PDB entry 2ONK | X-ray diffraction, 3.10 A resolution | chains C and D of the 5 polymer chains in the assembly

# Chain C (and D)
Protein: Molybdate/tungstate ABC transporter, permease protein
From: Archaeoglobus fulgidus
Notes: chain D of this document is another copy of the same molecule, construct and numbering; everything in this record applies to it too
UniProtKB: O30143 (O30143_ARCFU); residue numbers follow UniProt; this construct covers 1-261
Chain sequence (284 residues; numbered -22 to 261; the number before each row is that of its first residue; numbers below 1 keep their minus sign (Met-22 is residue -22)):
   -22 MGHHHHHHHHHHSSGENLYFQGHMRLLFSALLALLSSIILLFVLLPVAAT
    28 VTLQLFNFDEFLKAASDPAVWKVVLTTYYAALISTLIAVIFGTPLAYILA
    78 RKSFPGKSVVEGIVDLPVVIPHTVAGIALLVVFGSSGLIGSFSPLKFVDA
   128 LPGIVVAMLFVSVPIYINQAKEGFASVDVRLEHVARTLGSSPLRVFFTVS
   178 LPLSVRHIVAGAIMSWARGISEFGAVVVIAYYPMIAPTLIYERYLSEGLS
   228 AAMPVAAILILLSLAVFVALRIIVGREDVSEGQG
Not modelled in the structure: -22 to 0, 253-261
Construct notes: cloning artifact (-22 to -21, -10 to 0); expression tag (-20 to -11)

# How chain C and chain D interact
Pairs across the interface (124; chain C residue first):
  Phe5(C) with Leu170(D), hydrophobic; Phe173(D), hydrophobic; Phe174(D), hydrophobic
  Ser6(C) with Lys79(D)
  Leu9(C) with Pro71(D), hydrophobic
  Leu12(C) with Ile67(D); Phe68(D); Pro71(D), hydrophobic
  Ser13(C) with Leu72(D); Ile75(D)
  Ile15(C) with Phe68(D), hydrophobic
  Ile16(C) with Phe68(D), hydrophobic; Val140(D), hydrophobic
  Leu17(C) with Val87(D), hydrophobic; Ile90(D), hydrophobic
  Phe19(C) with Val133(D); Leu136(D), hydrophobic; Phe137(D)
  Val20(C) with Ile90(D); Leu93(D); Pro94(D); Phe137(D)
  Leu21(C) with Ile90(D), hydrophobic; Leu93(D), hydrophobic
  Pro23(C) with Ala105(D); Val109(D), hydrophobic
  Val24(C) with Leu93(D), hydrophobic; Ile97(D), hydrophobic; Phe137(D), hydrophobic
  Thr27(C) with Ala105(D)
  Leu30(C) with Val108(D), hydrophobic
  Ile67(C) with Leu12(D)
  Phe68(C) with Leu12(D); Ile15(D), hydrophobic; Ile16(D)
  Pro71(C) with Leu9(D); Leu12(D), hydrophobic
  Leu72(C) with Ser13(D); Leu17(D), hydrophobic
  Ile75(C) with Ser13(D)
  Lys79(C) with Ser6(D)
  Ser85(C) with Arg248(D)
  Val87(C) with Leu17(D), hydrophobic
  Gly89(C) with Arg248(D)
  Ile90(C) with Leu17(D); Val20(D); Leu21(D), hydrophobic
  Asp92(C) with Arg248(D), salt bridge
  Leu93(C) with Val20(D); Leu21(D), hydrophobic; Val24(D), hydrophobic; Leu241(D), hydrophobic
  Pro94(C) with Val20(D)
  Val95(C) with Ala194(D); Ser198(D)
  Val96(C) with Ser198(D), hydrogen bond (backbone-side chain); Ser240(D), hydrogen bond (backbone-side chain); Phe244(D), hydrophobic
  Ile97(C) with Val24(D), hydrophobic; Ser198(D)
  Pro98(C) with Ser198(D); Pro214(D), hydrophobic
  His99(C) with His99(D); Arg195(D); Ser198(D), hydrogen bond (backbone-backbone); Glu199(D), salt bridge; Phe200(D)
  Thr100(C) with Phe200(D); Pro214(D), hydrogen bond (side chain-backbone); Ile217(D); Tyr218(D)
  Val101(C) with Ile217(D), hydrophobic; Ala233(D), hydrophobic; Ile237(D), hydrophobic
  Ile104(C) with Ile217(D), hydrophobic; Ala229(D), hydrophobic; Ala233(D), hydrophobic
  Ala105(C) with Pro23(D); Thr27(D)
  Leu107(C) with Tyr221(D)
  Val108(C) with Leu30(D), hydrophobic; Met230(D), hydrophobic
  Val109(C) with Pro23(D), hydrophobic
  Leu115(C) with Leu22(D), hydrophobic
  Ile116(C) with Leu22(D), hydrophobic
  Val133(C) with Phe19(D)
  Leu136(C) with Phe19(D), hydrophobic
  Phe137(C) with Phe19(D); Val20(D); Val24(D), hydrophobic
  Val140(C) with Ile16(D), hydrophobic
  Leu170(C) with Phe5(D), hydrophobic
  Phe173(C) with Phe5(D), hydrophobic
  Ala194(C) with Val95(D)
  Arg195(C) with His99(D)
  Ile197(C) with Pro98(D)
  Ser198(C) with Val95(D); Val96(D); Ile97(D); Pro98(D); His99(D), hydrogen bond (backbone-backbone)
  Glu199(C) with His99(D), salt bridge
  Phe200(C) with His99(D); Thr100(D); Gly201(D)
  Gly201(C) with Phe200(D)
  Val204(C) with Tyr218(D), hydrophobic
  Val205(C) with Tyr221(D), hydrogen bond (backbone-side chain)
  Pro214(C) with Pro98(D), hydrophobic; Thr100(D), hydrogen bond (backbone-side chain)
  Ile217(C) with Thr100(D); Val101(D), hydrophobic; Ile104(D), hydrophobic
  Tyr218(C) with Thr100(D)
  Tyr221(C) with Leu107(D); Val205(D), hydrogen bond (side chain-backbone)
  Ala229(C) with Ile104(D), hydrophobic
  Met230(C) with Val108(D), hydrophobic
  Ala233(C) with Val101(D), hydrophobic
  Ile237(C) with Val101(D), hydrophobic
  Ser240(C) with Val96(D)
  Leu241(C) with Leu93(D), hydrophobic
  Phe244(C) with Val96(D), hydrophobic
  Arg248(C) with Asp92(D), salt bridge
Other interface residues (no listed pair), chain C (84 interface residues in all): Arg2, Ala10, Leu22, Gly69, Tyr74, Glu88, Val91, Leu106, Phe110, Glu149, Arg163, Pro169, Phe174, Leu226, Leu236
Other interface residues (no listed pair), chain D (83 interface residues in all): Arg2, Ala10, Ala26, Gly69, Tyr74, Ser85, Gly89, Val91, Leu106, Phe110, Ile116, Glu149, Pro169, Ile197, Val204, Tyr208, Leu226, Leu236

# Overview
The interface between chain C and chain D involves 84 residues on one side and 83 on the other, with 8
hydrogen bonds and 4 salt bridges. Among the polar pairs are Asp92(C)-Arg248(D), His99(C)-Glu199(D) and
Val96(C)-Ser198(D).
Chain C and chain D are both Molybdate/tungstate ABC transporter, permease protein (Archaeoglobus fulgidus);
the structure, ABC transporter ModBC in complex with its binding protein ModA, was determined by X-ray
diffraction together with 2ONR and 2ONS from the same study.
